7KHJ - chain A; structure by X-ray diffraction, 2.80 A resolution.

# Chain A
Protein: Mast/stem cell growth factor receptor Kit
Organism: Homo sapiens
Amino-acid sequence (335 residues; numbered 542 to 934; 58 numbers in that range are skipped by the numbering (no residue carries them; nothing is unmodelled there); the number before each row is that of its first residue):
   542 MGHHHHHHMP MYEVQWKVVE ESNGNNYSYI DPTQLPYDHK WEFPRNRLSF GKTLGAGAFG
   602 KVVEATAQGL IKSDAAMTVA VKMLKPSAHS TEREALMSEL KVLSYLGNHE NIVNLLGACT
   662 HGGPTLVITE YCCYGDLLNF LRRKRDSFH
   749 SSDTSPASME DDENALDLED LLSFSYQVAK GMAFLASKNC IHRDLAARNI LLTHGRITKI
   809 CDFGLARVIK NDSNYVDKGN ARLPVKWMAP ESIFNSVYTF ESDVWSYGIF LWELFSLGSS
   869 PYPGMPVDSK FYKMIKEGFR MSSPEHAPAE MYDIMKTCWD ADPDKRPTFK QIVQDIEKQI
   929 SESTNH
Unresolved in the structure: 542-565, 599-600, 628-630, 749-761, 827-828, 932-934
Ligand contacts: WEG (2-phenyl-5-(1H-pyrazol-4-yl)-1H-pyrrolo[2,3-b]pyridine): L595, V603, A621, K623, V654, T670, E671, Y672, C673, C674, Y675, G676, L799, C809, D810

# In short
Chain A binds compound WEG.
Chain A is Mast/stem cell growth factor receptor Kit (Homo sapiens); the structure, Crystal structure of KIT
kinase domain with a small molecule inhibitor, PLX8512 in the DFG-in state, was determined by X-ray
diffraction (same publication as 7KHG and 7KHK).
